Entry 5GVP (X-ray diffraction, 2.26 A resolution); this record covers chains A and B.

# Chain A (and B)
Molecule: Serine hydroxymethyltransferase, putative
Organism: Plasmodium vivax (strain Salvador I)
Notes: chain B of this document is another copy of the same molecule, construct and numbering; everything in this record applies to it too
UniProt: A5K8L9 (A5K8L9_PLAVS); numbering as in UniProt (aligned over 1-442)
Chain sequence (442 residues; each row starts with the number of its first residue):
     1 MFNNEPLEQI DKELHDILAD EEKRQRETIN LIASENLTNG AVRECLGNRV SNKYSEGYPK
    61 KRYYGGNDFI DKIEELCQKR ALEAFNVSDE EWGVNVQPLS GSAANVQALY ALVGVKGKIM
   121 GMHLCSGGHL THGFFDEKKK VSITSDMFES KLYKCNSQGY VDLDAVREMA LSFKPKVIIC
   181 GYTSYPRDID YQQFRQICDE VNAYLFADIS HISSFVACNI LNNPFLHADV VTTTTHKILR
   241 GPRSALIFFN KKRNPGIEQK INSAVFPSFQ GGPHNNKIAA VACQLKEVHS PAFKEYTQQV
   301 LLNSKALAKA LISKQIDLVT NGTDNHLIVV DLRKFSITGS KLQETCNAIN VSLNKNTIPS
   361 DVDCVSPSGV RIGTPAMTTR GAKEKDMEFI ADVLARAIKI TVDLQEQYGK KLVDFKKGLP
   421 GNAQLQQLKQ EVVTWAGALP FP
Ligand contacts:
  - GCF (3-[3-[3-[(4S)-6-azanyl-5-cyano-3-methyl-4-propan-2-yl-2H-pyrano[2,3-c]pyrazol-4-yl]-5-(trifluoromethyl)phenyl]phenyl]propanoic acid), molecule 1: E56, Y63, Y64, F266, P267
  - GCF, molecule 2: L124, G127, G128, H129, L130, F134, V141, T183, S184, N354, K355, N356, T357, C364, P367, R371
  - N-pyridoxyl-glycine-5-monophosphate (PLG; N-glycine-[3-hydroxy-2-methyl-5-phosphonooxymethyl-pyridin-4-yl-methane]), molecule 1: S34, S100, G101, S102, N105, H129, T131, H132, Y182, T183, D208, S210, H211, T234, H236, K237, R371
  - N-pyridoxyl-glycine-5-monophosphate (PLG), molecule 2: Y54, E56, Y64, G271, G272

# Chain A / chain B interface
Pairs across the interface (176):
  M1(A) - R240(B)  hydrogen bond (backbone-side chain)
  M1(A) - E295(B)
  M1(A) - Y296(B)
  M1(A) - T378(B)
  M1(A) - T379(B)  hydrogen bond (backbone-backbone)
  M1(A) - G381(B)
  M1(A) - K383(B)
  F2(A) - T379(B)
  F2(A) - P440(B)  hydrophobic
  F2(A) - F441(B)
  F2(A) - P442(B)
  N3(A) - N39(B)  hydrogen bond (backbone-side chain)
  N3(A) - E287(B)
  N4(A) - G40(B)
  N4(A) - P442(B)
  P6(A) - E44(B)
  L7(A) - A41(B)  hydrophobic
  L7(A) - E44(B)  hydrogen bond (backbone-side chain)
  L7(A) - C45(B)  hydrophobic
  I10(A) - N39(B)
  I10(A) - A41(B)  hydrophobic
  I10(A) - K286(B)  hydrogen bond (backbone-side chain)
  D11(A) - R80(B)  salt bridge
  D11(A) - K286(B)
  E13(A) - L76(B)
  E13(A) - R80(B)  salt bridge
  L14(A) - A279(B)
  L14(A) - C283(B)
  I17(A) - F69(B)
  I17(A) - K72(B)
  I17(A) - I73(B)  hydrophobic
  L18(A) - N48(B)
  L18(A) - I73(B)  hydrophobic
  D20(A) - F69(B)
  E21(A) - F69(B)
  E21(A) - I70(B)
  E22(A) - R49(B)  salt bridge
  R24(A) - K53(B)
  R24(A) - G66(B)  hydrogen bond (side chain-backbone)
  R24(A) - F69(B)
  Q25(A) - R49(B)  hydrogen bond (side chain-backbone)
  Q25(A) - N52(B)  hydrogen bond
  I32(A) - Y64(B)  hydrophobic
  S34(A) - Y54(B)
  E35(A) - N52(B)
  E35(A) - K53(B)  salt bridge
  E35(A) - Y54(B)  hydrogen bond (side chain-backbone)
  N36(A) - N52(B)
  L37(A) - N52(B)
  T38(A) - N52(B)  hydrogen bond (backbone-side chain)
  N39(A) - N3(B)
  G40(A) - N4(B)
  A41(A) - L7(B)
  A41(A) - I10(B)  hydrophobic
  R43(A) - G47(B)
  R43(A) - R49(B)
  E44(A) - P6(B)
  E44(A) - L7(B)  hydrogen bond (side chain-backbone)
  C45(A) - L7(B)  hydrophobic
  L46(A) - L46(B)
  G47(A) - R43(B)
  N48(A) - L18(B)
  R49(A) - E22(B)  salt bridge
  R49(A) - Q25(B)  hydrogen bond (backbone-side chain)
  R49(A) - R43(B)
  R49(A) - F441(B)
  R49(A) - P442(B)  hydrogen bond (side chain-backbone)
  S51(A) - R243(B)  hydrogen bond (backbone-side chain)
  N52(A) - Q25(B)  hydrogen bond
  N52(A) - E35(B)
  N52(A) - N36(B)
  N52(A) - L37(B)
  N52(A) - T38(B)  hydrogen bond
  N52(A) - R243(B)
  K53(A) - R24(B)
  K53(A) - E35(B)  salt bridge
  K53(A) - R243(B)
  K53(A) - S352(B)
  Y54(A) - S34(B)
  Y54(A) - E35(B)  hydrogen bond (backbone-side chain)
  Y54(A) - H236(B)  hydrogen bond
  Y54(A) - K237(B)  hydrogen bond
  Y54(A) - R243(B)
  Y63(A) - Q343(B)  hydrogen bond (backbone-side chain)
  Y63(A) - K355(B)
  Y64(A) - I32(B)  hydrophobic
  Y64(A) - Q343(B)
  Y64(A) - N354(B)
  Y64(A) - R371(B)
  G65(A) - Q343(B)
  G66(A) - R24(B)  hydrogen bond (backbone-side chain)
  G66(A) - N347(B)
  D68(A) - N347(B)
  F69(A) - I17(B)
  F69(A) - D20(B)
  F69(A) - E21(B)
  F69(A) - R24(B)
  I70(A) - E21(B)
  K72(A) - I17(B)
  I73(A) - I17(B)  hydrophobic
  I73(A) - L18(B)  hydrophobic
  L76(A) - E13(B)
  R80(A) - D11(B)  salt bridge
  R80(A) - E13(B)  salt bridge
  L99(A) - L99(B)  hydrophobic
  L99(A) - S100(B)
  L99(A) - H274(B)
  S100(A) - L99(B)
  S100(A) - H274(B)  hydrogen bond
  S102(A) - F269(B)
  S102(A) - Q270(B)
  S102(A) - G271(B)  hydrogen bond (side chain-backbone)
  Y110(A) - K139(B)
  Y110(A) - I143(B)  hydrophobic
  Y110(A) - D146(B)  hydrogen bond
  K116(A) - K116(B)
  V141(A) - P267(B)
  V141(A) - S268(B)  hydrogen bond (backbone-side chain)
  S142(A) - P267(B)
  S142(A) - S268(B)
  I143(A) - Y110(B)  hydrophobic
  I143(A) - M147(B)  hydrophobic
  I143(A) - S268(B)  hydrogen bond (backbone-backbone)
  I143(A) - F269(B)  hydrophobic
  D146(A) - Y110(B)  hydrogen bond
  M147(A) - I143(B)  hydrophobic
  H236(A) - Y54(B)  hydrogen bond
  K237(A) - Y54(B)  hydrogen bond
  R240(A) - M1(B)  hydrogen bond (side chain-backbone)
  R243(A) - S51(B)  hydrogen bond (side chain-backbone)
  R243(A) - K53(B)
  R243(A) - Y54(B)
  R243(A) - P273(B)
  R243(A) - H274(B)
  P267(A) - V141(B)  hydrophobic
  S268(A) - V141(B)  hydrogen bond (side chain-backbone)
  S268(A) - S142(B)
  S268(A) - I143(B)  hydrogen bond (backbone-backbone)
  F269(A) - S102(B)
  F269(A) - I143(B)  hydrophobic
  Q270(A) - S102(B)
  G271(A) - S102(B)  hydrogen bond (backbone-side chain)
  P273(A) - R243(B)
  H274(A) - L99(B)
  H274(A) - S100(B)  hydrogen bond
  H274(A) - R243(B)
  H274(A) - K277(B)  hydrogen bond
  K277(A) - H274(B)  hydrogen bond
  K277(A) - K277(B)
  A279(A) - L14(B)
  C283(A) - L14(B)  hydrophobic
  K286(A) - I10(B)  hydrogen bond (side chain-backbone)
  K286(A) - D11(B)
  E287(A) - N3(B)
  E287(A) - I10(B)
  E295(A) - M1(B)
  Y296(A) - M1(B)
  Q343(A) - Y63(B)  hydrogen bond (side chain-backbone)
  Q343(A) - Y64(B)
  Q343(A) - G65(B)
  N347(A) - G66(B)
  N347(A) - D68(B)
  S352(A) - K53(B)
  N354(A) - Y64(B)
  K355(A) - Y63(B)
  R371(A) - Y64(B)  hydrogen bond
  T378(A) - M1(B)
  T379(A) - M1(B)  hydrogen bond (backbone-backbone)
  T379(A) - F2(B)
  G381(A) - M1(B)
  P440(A) - F2(B)  hydrophobic
  F441(A) - F2(B)
  F441(A) - R49(B)
  P442(A) - F2(B)
  P442(A) - N4(B)
  P442(A) - R49(B)  hydrogen bond (backbone-side chain)
Also at the interface, not in a pair above, chain A (101 interface residues in all): E5, V50, E56, K79, V115, L130, K139, F266, G272, A282, Q299, R380, K383
Also at the interface, not in a pair above, chain B (102 interface residues in all): E5, V50, E56, K79, V115, L130, F266, G272, N276, A282, Q299, R380

# Summary
The interface between chain A and chain B involves 101 residues on one side and 102 on the other; the contacts
include 42 hydrogen bonds and 8 salt bridges. Polar contacts include D11(A)-R80(B), E13(A)-R80(B) and
E22(A)-R49(B). Bound to chain A: N-pyridoxyl-glycine-5-monophosphate and compound GCF.
Both chains are Serine hydroxymethyltransferase, putative (Plasmodium vivax (strain Salvador I)). Entry 5GVP
(Plasmodium vivax SHMT bound with PLP-glycine and GS654) was determined by X-ray diffraction (same publication
as 5GVK, 5GVL, 5GVM and 5GVN).
